PDB entry 8DBS | electron microscopy, 3.50 A resolution | chains Y and a of the 22 polymer chains in the assembly

# Chain Y
Name: ATP synthase subunit b
Organism: Escherichia coli
UniProt: D6IFY0 (D6IFY0_ECOLX); numbering as in UniProt (aligned over 1-156)
Amino-acid sequence (156 residues; row label = number of the first residue in the row):
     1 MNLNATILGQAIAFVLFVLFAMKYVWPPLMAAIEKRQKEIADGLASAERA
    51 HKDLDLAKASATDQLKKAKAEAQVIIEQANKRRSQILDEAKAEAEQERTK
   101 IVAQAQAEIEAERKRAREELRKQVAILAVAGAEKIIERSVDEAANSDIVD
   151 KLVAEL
Construct notes: conflict Ala21 (Cys in D6IFY0)

# Chain a
Name: ATP synthase subunit a
Organism: Escherichia coli
UniProt: C3SL77 (C3SL77_ECOLX); residue numbers follow UniProt; this construct covers 4-269
Amino-acid sequence (266 residues; row label = number of the first residue in the row):
     4 ENMTPQDYIGHHLNNLQLDLRTFSLVDPQNPPATFWTINIDSMFFSVVLG
    54 LLFLVLFRSVAKKATSGVPGKFQTAIELVIGFVNGSVKDMYHGKSKLIAP
   104 LALTIFVWVFLMNLMDLLPIDLLPYIAEHVLGLPALRVVPSADVNVTLSM
   154 ALGVFILILFYSIKMKGIGGFTKELTLQPFNHWAFIPVNLILEGVSLLSK
   204 PVSLGLRLFGNMYAGELIFILIAGLLPWWSQWILNVPWAIFHILIITLQA
   254 FIFMVLTIVYLSMASE

# How chain Y and chain a interact
Pairs across the interface (40; chain Y residue first):
  Met1(Y) - Glu4(a)
  Met1(Y) - Asn5(a)
  Met1(Y) - Met6(a)  hydrogen bond (backbone-backbone)
  Met1(Y) - Tyr11(a)  hydrophobic
  Met1(Y) - Gly227(a)
  Asn2(Y) - Glu4(a)  hydrogen bond (side chain-backbone)
  Leu3(Y) - Glu4(a)
  Ala5(Y) - Trp231(a)
  Thr6(Y) - Ala226(a)
  Thr6(Y) - Gln234(a)
  Ile7(Y) - Tyr128(a)  hydrophobic
  Leu8(Y) - Trp231(a)  hydrophobic
  Gly9(Y) - Trp231(a)
  Gly9(Y) - Gln234(a)
  Gln10(Y) - Tyr11(a)  hydrogen bond
  Gln10(Y) - Ile123(a)
  Gln10(Y) - Asp124(a)  hydrogen bond
  Gln10(Y) - Ala226(a)
  Gln10(Y) - Gln234(a)  hydrogen bond (backbone-side chain)
  Ile12(Y) - Trp231(a)  hydrophobic
  Ala13(Y) - Trp235(a)  hydrophobic
  Ala13(Y) - Asn238(a)
  Ala13(Y) - Val239(a)
  Phe14(Y) - Leu120(a)
  Phe14(Y) - Pro122(a)  hydrophobic
  Leu16(Y) - Trp235(a)  hydrophobic
  Leu16(Y) - Val239(a)  hydrophobic
  Phe17(Y) - Leu120(a)  hydrophobic
  Phe17(Y) - Ala242(a)  hydrophobic
  Phe17(Y) - Ile246(a)  hydrophobic
  Phe20(Y) - Ile243(a)  hydrophobic
  Ala32(Y) - Thr77(a)
  Ala32(Y) - Leu81(a)  hydrophobic
  Lys35(Y) - Glu80(a)  salt bridge
  Lys35(Y) - Leu81(a)
  Arg36(Y) - Gly73(a)
  Arg36(Y) - Lys74(a)  hydrogen bond (side chain-backbone)
  Arg36(Y) - Thr77(a)  hydrogen bond
  Ile40(Y) - Val71(a)  hydrophobic
  Ile40(Y) - Pro72(a)
Also at the interface, not in a pair above, chain Y (22 interface residues in all): Asn4, Val25, Glu39
Also at the interface, not in a pair above, chain a (27 interface residues in all): Leu121

# Overview
The interface between chain Y and chain a involves 22 residues on one side and 27 on the other, with 7
hydrogen bonds and 1 salt bridge. Polar pairs include Lys35(Y)-Glu80(a), Asn2(Y)-Glu4(a) and
Gln10(Y)-Tyr11(a).
Here chain Y is ATP synthase subunit b and chain a is ATP synthase subunit a, both from Escherichia coli.
Entry 8DBS (E. coli ATP synthase imaged in 10mM MgATP State2 "half-up" Fo classified) was determined by
electron microscopy, deposited together with 8DBP, 8DBQ, 8DBR, 8DBT, 8DBU, 8DBV and 8DBW.
